Entry 1AR7 (X-ray diffraction, 2.90 A resolution); this record covers chains 1 and 3 of the 5 polymer chains in the assembly.

== Chain 1 ==
Name: P1/mahoney poliovirus
Source organism: Human poliovirus 1
Notes: fragment: virus protomer
UniProtKB: P03300 (POLH_POL1M); residues 1-302 here correspond to UniProt positions 579-880 (UniProt number = residue number + 578)
Chain sequence (302 residues; row label = number of the first residue in the row):
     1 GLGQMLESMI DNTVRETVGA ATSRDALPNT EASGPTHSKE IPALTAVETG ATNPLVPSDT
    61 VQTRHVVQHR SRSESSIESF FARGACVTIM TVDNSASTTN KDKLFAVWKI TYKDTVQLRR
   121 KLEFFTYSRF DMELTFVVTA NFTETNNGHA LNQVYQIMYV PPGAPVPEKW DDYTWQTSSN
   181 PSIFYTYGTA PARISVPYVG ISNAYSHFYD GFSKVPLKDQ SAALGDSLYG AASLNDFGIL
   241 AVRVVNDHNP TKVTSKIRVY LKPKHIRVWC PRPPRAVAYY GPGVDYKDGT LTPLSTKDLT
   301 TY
Not modelled in the structure: 1-19
Sequence notes: engineered mutation S95 (Pro673 in P03300)
Small-molecule neighbours: sphingosine (SPH): I110, Y112, F130, M132, L134, I157, Y159, P181, I183, I194, V196, V199, Y205, S206, H207, D236, F237, L240

== Chain 3 ==
Name: P1/mahoney poliovirus
Source organism: Human poliovirus 1
Notes: fragment: virus protomer; engineered mutation(s): CHAIN 1, P95S, CHAIN 2, H142Y
UniProtKB: P03300 (POLH_POL1M); residues 1-238 here correspond to UniProt positions 341-578 (UniProt number = residue number + 340)
Chain sequence (238 residues; numbered 1 to 238; the number before each row is that of its first residue):
     1 GLPVMNTPGS NQYLTADNFQ SPCALPEFDV TPPIDIPGEV KNMMELAEID TMIPFDLSAT
    61 KKNTMEMYRV RLSDKPHTDD PILCLSLSPA SDPRLSHTML GEILNYYTHW AGSLKFTFLF
   121 CGSMMATGKL LVSYAPPGAD PPKKRKEAML GTHVIWDIGL QSSCTMVVPW ISNTTYRQTI
   181 DDSFTEGGYI SVFYQTRIVV PLSTPREMDI LGFVSACNDF SVRLLRDTTH IEQKALAQ
Not modelled in the structure: 236-238
Sequence notes: conflict S123 (Phe463 in P03300)

== Interface between chain 1 and chain 3 ==
Contacting residue pairs - 183 pairs, chain 1 then chain 3:
  L27(1) with N218(3); D219(3); F220(3)
  P28(1) with N218(3)
  A43(1) with C164(3); T165(3), hydrogen bond (backbone-backbone)
  L44(1) with Q161(3); S163(3)
  T45(1) with T117(3); Q161(3); S162(3), hydrogen bond (backbone-backbone); S163(3), hydrogen bond (backbone-backbone); T165(3)
  A46(1) with S162(3); S163(3)
  V47(1) with T117(3); L119(3), hydrophobic; S163(3), hydrogen bond (backbone-side chain)
  E48(1) with L119(3); S162(3), hydrogen bond
  T52(1) with E48(3); I49(3); D50(3), hydrogen bond (side chain-backbone); K115(3); S215(3)
  N53(1) with K115(3), hydrogen bond (backbone-side chain); T165(3), hydrogen bond
  L55(1) with K115(3); T165(3); V167(3), hydrophobic; C217(3), hydrogen bond (backbone-side chain)
  V56(1) with N218(3)
  P57(1) with S113(3); V167(3), hydrophobic; P169(3), hydrophobic
  T60(1) with V167(3)
  V61(1) with T152(3); P169(3), hydrophobic
  R70(1) with A111(3); G112(3); Y176(3); D219(3), hydrogen bond (side chain-backbone); S221(3), hydrogen bond
  S71(1) with S221(3)
  R72(1) with N42(3), hydrogen bond (backbone-side chain); M44(3); E48(3), salt bridge; C217(3), hydrogen bond (side chain-backbone); N218(3); F220(3), hydrogen bond (side chain-backbone)
  E74(1) with Y107(3), hydrogen bond (backbone-side chain); R223(3); L224(3), hydrogen bond (side chain-backbone); L225(3), hydrogen bond (side chain-backbone)
  S75(1) with N42(3), hydrogen bond; M43(3), hydrogen bond (backbone-backbone); M44(3); Y107(3); V222(3)
  S76(1) with K41(3); N42(3)
  I77(1) with V40(3); K41(3), hydrogen bond (backbone-backbone)
  S79(1) with L225(3)
  F80(1) with M43(3), hydrophobic; Y106(3), hydrophobic; Y107(3); L225(3)
  R83(1) with T15(3); A16(3); L225(3)
  G84(1) with Y13(3); T15(3), hydrogen bond (backbone-backbone)
  D114(1) with Q233(3), hydrogen bond (backbone-side chain)
  T115(1) with Q233(3)
  V116(1) with E232(3); Q233(3), hydrogen bond (backbone-side chain)
  Q117(1) with D227(3), hydrogen bond
  R120(1) with E102(3), salt bridge; Y106(3), hydrogen bond; T228(3); H230(3); I231(3)
  K121(1) with Y106(3)
  F124(1) with M99(3), hydrophobic; I103(3), hydrophobic; Y106(3), hydrophobic
  F125(1) with V40(3), hydrophobic; M43(3), hydrophobic
  R129(1) with V30(3); T31(3), hydrogen bond (side chain-backbone); P32(3), hydrogen bond (side chain-backbone); P33(3)
  E133(1) with F19(3)
  T135(1) with Y13(3)
  V137(1) with Y13(3), hydrophobic
  P181(1) with A24(3)
  A190(1) with N11(3)
  P191(1) with N11(3); Y13(3), hydrophobic
  R193(1) with Y13(3); D17(3), salt bridge; S21(3); P22(3)
  I194(1) with S21(3); P22(3); A24(3), hydrophobic
  S195(1) with S21(3), hydrogen bond; P22(3), hydrogen bond (backbone-backbone); C23(3); A24(3), hydrogen bond (backbone-backbone)
  V196(1) with L25(3), hydrophobic
  P197(1) with C23(3); V30(3), hydrophobic
  Y198(1) with F28(3); V30(3)
  V199(1) with L25(3), hydrophobic; F28(3), hydrophobic
  G200(1) with T31(3)
  S202(1) with T31(3)
  N203(1) with T31(3); P32(3), hydrogen bond (side chain-backbone); I34(3)
  A204(1) with I36(3), hydrophobic
  Y260(1) with Y13(3)
  K262(1) with D17(3), hydrogen bond (side chain-backbone)
  R267(1) with P33(3); E39(3), salt bridge
  V268(1) with E39(3); V40(3), hydrogen bond (backbone-backbone)
  W269(1) with I36(3), hydrogen bond (side chain-backbone); P37(3); G38(3); E39(3)
  C270(1) with P37(3), hydrogen bond (side chain-backbone); G38(3), hydrogen bond (backbone-backbone)
  P271(1) with V40(3), hydrophobic; L46(3), hydrophobic
  R272(1) with M99(3)
  P273(1) with M99(3), hydrophobic
  P274(1) with E102(3)
  T292(1) with N63(3)
  P293(1) with N63(3)
  L294(1) with P54(3), hydrophobic; L57(3), hydrophobic; K62(3); N63(3), hydrogen bond (backbone-side chain); M67(3), hydrophobic; H97(3)
  S295(1) with L57(3); K62(3); P93(3)
  T296(1) with L57(3); A59(3); K62(3), hydrogen bond
  K297(1) with L57(3), hydrogen bond (backbone-backbone); S58(3); P93(3); R94(3)
  D298(1) with R94(3), hydrogen bond (backbone-side chain)
  L299(1) with F55(3); D56(3); I82(3); L83(3); C84(3), hydrogen bond (backbone-backbone)
  T300(1) with P81(3); I82(3); L83(3); C84(3), hydrogen bond (backbone-side chain); K143(3), hydrogen bond (backbone-side chain)
  T301(1) with C84(3); R94(3), hydrogen bond (backbone-side chain)
  Y302(1) with C84(3); L85(3); S86(3), hydrogen bond (backbone-side chain); D92(3); R94(3), hydrogen bond (backbone-side chain); P141(3), hydrophobic; P142(3), hydrogen bond (side chain-backbone); K143(3); Y189(3), hydrophobic; I190(3); S191(3)
Also at the interface, not in a pair above, chain 1 (81 interface residues in all): P54, A82, Y127, Y159, R275, V277, Y279, L291
Also at the interface, not in a pair above, chain 3 (98 interface residues in all): N18, V70, W156, D157, W170, T175, F213

== Overview ==
81 residues of chain 1 and 98 residues of chain 3 are in contact, with 47 hydrogen bonds and 4 salt bridges.
Polar contacts include R72(1)-E48(3), R120(1)-E102(3) and R193(1)-D17(3). Sphingosine is bound between chain 1
and chain 3.
Here chain 1 is P1/mahoney poliovirus and chain 3 is P1/mahoney poliovirus, both from Human poliovirus 1.
Entry 1AR7 (P1/mahoney poliovirus, double mutant P1095S + H2142Y) was determined by X-ray diffraction (same
publication as 1AR6, 1AR8, 1AR9, 1ASJ and 1AL2).
